Entry 2F16 (X-ray diffraction, 2.80 A resolution); this record covers chains N and 1 of the 28 polymer chains in the assembly.

[Chain N]
Protein: Proteasome component PRE3
From: Saccharomyces cerevisiae
Notes: EC 3.4.25.1
Reference sequence: P38624 (PSB6_YEAST); the construct lacks a stretch of the UniProt sequence and is renumbered around it, so the offset changes along the chain: 1-70 = UniProt 20-89; 72-92 = UniProt 90-110; 94-105 = UniProt 111-122; 106-181 = UniProt 125-200; 1 more segments
Chain sequence (196 residues; row label = number of the first residue in the row; note: 3 numbers in that range are skipped by the numbering (no residue carries them; nothing is unmodelled there); a row labelled like 10A-10B holds insertion residues (10A, then the next letters in order)):
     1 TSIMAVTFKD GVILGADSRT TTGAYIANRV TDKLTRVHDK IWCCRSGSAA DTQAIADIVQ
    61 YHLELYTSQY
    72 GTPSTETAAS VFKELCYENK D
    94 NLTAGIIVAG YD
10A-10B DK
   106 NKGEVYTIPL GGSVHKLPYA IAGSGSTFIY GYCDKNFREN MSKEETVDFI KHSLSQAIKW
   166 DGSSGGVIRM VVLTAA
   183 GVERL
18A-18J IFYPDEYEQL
Curated features (UniProtKB/Swiss-Prot):
  - active site: Thr1 (Nucleophile)
Covalently attached groups: bortezomib (BO2) linked to Thr1
Residues lining bound ligands: bortezomib (BO2; N-[(1R)-1-(dihydroxyboryl)-3-methylbutyl]-N-(pyrazin-2-ylcarbonyl)-L-phenylalaninamide): Arg19, Thr20, Thr21, Thr22, Ala27, Thr31, Lys33, Arg45, Ser46, Gly47, Ser48, Ala49, Ser129, Ser168
What the authors report for this chain:
  - binding site for bortezomib: Thr20, Thr31, Arg45, Ala49

[Chain 1]
Protein: Proteasome component PRE4
From: Saccharomyces cerevisiae
Notes: EC 3.4.25.1
Reference sequence: P30657 (PSB4_YEAST); the construct lacks a stretch of the UniProt sequence and is renumbered around it, so the offset changes along the chain: -8 to -1 = UniProt 34-41; 1-70 = UniProt 42-111; 74-92 = UniProt 120-138; 93-105 = UniProt 141-153; 3 more segments
Chain sequence (233 residues; row label = number of the first residue in the row; note: 6 numbers in that range are skipped by the numbering (no residue carries them; nothing is unmodelled there); a row labelled like 71B-71D holds insertion residues (71B, then the next letters in order); numbers below 1 keep their minus sign (Thr-8 is residue -8)):
    -8 TQQPIVTG
     1 TSVISMKYDN GVIIAADNLG SYGSLLRFNG VERLIPVGDN TVVGISGDIS DMQHIERLLK
    61 DLVTENAYDN
   69A P
   69C L
   70A A
   71A D
    72 A
71B-71D EEA
    74 LEPSYIFEYL ATVMYQRRS
92A-92B KM
    93 NPLWNAIIVA GVQ
10A-10B SN
   106 GDQFLRYVNL LGVTYSSPTL ATGFGAHMAN PLLRKV
14A-14G VDRESDI
   144 PKTTVQVAEE AIVNAMRVLY YRDARSSRNF SLAIIDKN
   18A T
   183 GLTFKKNLQV ENMKWDFAKD IKGYGTQKI

[Interface between chain N and chain 1]
Pairs across the interface (59):
  Ile18A(N) with Ala200(1); Lys201(1)
  Tyr18C(N) with Trp197(1); Asp198(1); Lys201(1)
  Pro18D(N) with Trp197(1)
  Asp18E(N) with Arg171(1), salt bridge
  Glu18H(N) with Tyr163(1), hydrogen bond; Arg171(1), salt bridge
  Arg19(N) with Ala167(1)
  Thr21(N) with Ala167(1)
  Ala24(N) with Phe129(1); Arg165(1); Asp166(1); Ala167(1), hydrogen bond (backbone-backbone)
  Tyr25(N) with Phe129(1), hydrophobic; Arg165(1)
  Ile26(N) with Tyr164(1); Arg165(1), hydrogen bond (backbone-backbone); Asp166(1); Ala167(1)
  Ala27(N) with Arg165(1), hydrogen bond (backbone-side chain)
  Arg29(N) with Tyr164(1); Arg165(1); Lys196(1), hydrogen bond (side chain-backbone); Trp197(1); Phe199(1)
  Val30(N) with Phe199(1), hydrophobic; Ala200(1), hydrophobic; Ile203(1)
  Asp32(N) with Lys204(1); Gly205(1), hydrogen bond (side chain-backbone); Gln209(1)
  Leu34(N) with Gln209(1)
  Thr35(N) with Tyr206(1); Gln209(1)
  Arg36(N) with Gln209(1), hydrogen bond (backbone-side chain)
  Trp42(N) with Gln209(1); Ile211(1), hydrophobic
  Arg45(N) with Tyr206(1)
  Gln53(N) with Tyr206(1), hydrogen bond (backbone-side chain)
  Ala56(N) with Tyr206(1)
  Asp57(N) with Tyr206(1), hydrogen bond
  Phe133(N) with Leu25(1), hydrophobic
  Lys164(N) with Leu26(1)
  Trp165(N) with Ser24(1); Leu25(1); Leu26(1), hydrogen bond (backbone-backbone); Arg27(1)
  Asp166(N) with Ser24(1)
  Gly167(N) with Ser24(1), hydrogen bond (backbone-backbone); Ala167(1)
  Gly171(N) with Trp197(1)
  Val172(N) with Trp197(1), hydrophobic
  Arg174(N) with Ala200(1), hydrogen bond (side chain-backbone); Ile203(1), hydrogen bond (side chain-backbone)
  Arg186(N) with Lys204(1); Gln209(1); Ile211(1), hydrogen bond (side chain-backbone)
Interface residues without a listed pair, chain N (36 interface residues in all): Gly23, Asn28, Ile163, Ser168, Val184
Interface residues without a listed pair, chain 1 (26 interface residues in all): Met133, Arg168, Met195

[Overview]
Chain N and chain 1 form an interface of 36 and 26 residues respectively, with 14 hydrogen bonds and 2 salt
bridges. Polar pairs include Asp18E(N)-Arg171(1), Glu18H(N)-Arg171(1) and Glu18H(N)-Tyr163(1). Covalently
linked bortezomib: at Thr1(N). From the paper: a binding site for bortezomib at Thr20(N), Thr31(N) and
Arg45(N) among others.
Chain N is Proteasome component PRE3 and chain 1 is Proteasome component PRE4, both from Saccharomyces
cerevisiae; the structure, Crystal structure of the yeast 20S proteasome in complex with bortezomib, was
determined by X-ray diffraction.
